Entry 8D3P (electron microscopy, 4.26 A resolution (low resolution: residue-level contacts below are approximate; hydrogen-bond / salt-bridge calls are withheld)); this record covers chains A and H of the 11 polymer chains in the assembly.

[Chain A]
Name: CRISPR-associated endonuclease Cas1
Organism: Alkalihalobacillus halodurans C-125
Notes: EC 3.1.-.-
UniProt: Q9KFX9 (Q9KFX9_ALKHC); residue numbers follow UniProt; this construct covers 1-343
Chain sequence (347 residues; numbered -3 to 343; the number before each row is that of its first residue; numbers below 1 keep their minus sign (Gly-3 is residue -3)):
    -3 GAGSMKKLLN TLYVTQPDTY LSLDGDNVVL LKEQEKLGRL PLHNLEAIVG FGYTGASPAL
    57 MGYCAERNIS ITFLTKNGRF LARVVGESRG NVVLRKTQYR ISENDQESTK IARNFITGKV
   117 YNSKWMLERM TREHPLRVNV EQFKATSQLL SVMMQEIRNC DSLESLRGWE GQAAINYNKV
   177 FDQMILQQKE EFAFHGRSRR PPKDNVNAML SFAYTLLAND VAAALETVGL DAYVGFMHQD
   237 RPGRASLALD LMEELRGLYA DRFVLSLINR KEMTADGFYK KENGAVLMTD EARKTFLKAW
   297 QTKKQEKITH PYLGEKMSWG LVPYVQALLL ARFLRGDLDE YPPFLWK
Unresolved in the structure: -3 to 0
Sequence notes: expression tag (-3 to 0)
From the paper describing this entry:
  - catalytic residues: Glu166 (proposed by the authors, not directly observed)

[Chain H]
Molecule: HSI strand 2
Sequence (36 nucleotides; numbered 1 to 36; the number before each row is that of its first residue):
     1 CGTAGCTGAG GACCACCAGT ACTTTTTTGA ATTTTT
Ion coordination: Mn2+: DG29 (shared with 2 residues of chain I)

[Interface between chain A and chain H]
Pairs across the interface (9; chain A residue first):
  Asn73(A) - DC22(H)
  Asn73(A) - DT23(H)
  Arg196(A) - DT27(H)
  Phe208(A) - DT24(H)
  Met284(A) - DT25(H)
  Arg289(A) - DT24(H)
  Arg289(A) - DT25(H)
  Leu293(A) - DT23(H)
  Gln297(A) - DT23(H)
Also at the interface, not in a pair above, chain A (10 interface residues in all): Thr211, Asn215, Lys290

[Overview]
The interface between chain A and chain H involves 10 residues on one side and 5 on the other. From the paper:
the catalytic residue Glu166(A).
Here chain A is CRISPR-associated endonuclease Cas1 (Alkalihalobacillus halodurans C-125) and chain H is HSI
strand 2. Entry 8D3P (Type I-C Cas4-Cas1-Cas2 complex bound to half-site integration intermediate (HSI)) was
determined by electron microscopy together with 8D3L, 8D3M and 8D3Q from the same study.
